Entry 7Z86 (electron microscopy, 3.40 A resolution); this record covers chains B and C of the 6 polymer chains in the assembly.

# Chain B (and C)
Molecule: Spike glycoprotein, Fibritin
Source organism: Severe acute respiratory syndrome coronavirus 2
Notes: chain C of this document is another copy of the same molecule, construct and numbering; everything in this record applies to it too
UniProtKB: chimeric construct of P0DTC2, P10104: residues 1-1208 from P0DTC2 (SPIKE_SARS2) positions 1-1208 (same numbers); residues 1211-1238 from P10104 positions 458-485 (UniProt number = residue number - 753)
Chain sequence (1260 residues; row label = number of the first residue in the row):
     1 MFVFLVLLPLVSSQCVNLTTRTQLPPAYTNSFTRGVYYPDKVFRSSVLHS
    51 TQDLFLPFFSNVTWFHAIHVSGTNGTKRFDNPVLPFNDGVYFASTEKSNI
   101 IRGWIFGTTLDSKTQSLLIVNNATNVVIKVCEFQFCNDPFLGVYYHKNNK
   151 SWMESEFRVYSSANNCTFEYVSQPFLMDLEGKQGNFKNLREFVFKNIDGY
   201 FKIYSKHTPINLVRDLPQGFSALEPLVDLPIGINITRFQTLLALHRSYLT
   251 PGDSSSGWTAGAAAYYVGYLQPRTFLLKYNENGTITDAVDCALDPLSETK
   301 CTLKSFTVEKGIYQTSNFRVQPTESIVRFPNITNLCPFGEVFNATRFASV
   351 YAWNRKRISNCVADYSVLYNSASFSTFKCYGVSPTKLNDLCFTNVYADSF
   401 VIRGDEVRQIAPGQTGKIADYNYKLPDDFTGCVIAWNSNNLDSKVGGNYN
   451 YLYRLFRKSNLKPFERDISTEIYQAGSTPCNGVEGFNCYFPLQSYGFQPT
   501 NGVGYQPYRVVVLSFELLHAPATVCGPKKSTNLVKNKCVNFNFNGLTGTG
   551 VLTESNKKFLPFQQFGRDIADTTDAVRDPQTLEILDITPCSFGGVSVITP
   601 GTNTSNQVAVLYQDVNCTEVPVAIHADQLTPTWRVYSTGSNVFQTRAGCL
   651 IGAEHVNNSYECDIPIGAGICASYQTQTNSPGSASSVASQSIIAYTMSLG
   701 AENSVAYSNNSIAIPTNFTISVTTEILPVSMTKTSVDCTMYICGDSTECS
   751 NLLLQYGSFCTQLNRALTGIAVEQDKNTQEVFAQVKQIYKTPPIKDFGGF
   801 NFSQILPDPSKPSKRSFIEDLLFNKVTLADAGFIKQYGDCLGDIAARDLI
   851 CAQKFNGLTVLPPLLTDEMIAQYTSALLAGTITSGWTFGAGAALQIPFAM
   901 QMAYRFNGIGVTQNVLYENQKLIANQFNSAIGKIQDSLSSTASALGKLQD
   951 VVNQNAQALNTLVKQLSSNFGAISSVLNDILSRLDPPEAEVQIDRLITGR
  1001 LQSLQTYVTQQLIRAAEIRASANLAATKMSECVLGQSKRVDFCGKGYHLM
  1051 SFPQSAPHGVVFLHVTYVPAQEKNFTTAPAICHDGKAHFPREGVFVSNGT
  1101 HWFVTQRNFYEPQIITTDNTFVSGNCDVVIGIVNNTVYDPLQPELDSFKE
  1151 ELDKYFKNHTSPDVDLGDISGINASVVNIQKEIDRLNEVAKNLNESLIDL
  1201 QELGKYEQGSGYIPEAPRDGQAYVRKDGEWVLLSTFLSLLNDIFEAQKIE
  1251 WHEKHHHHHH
Not modelled in the structure: 1-26, 70-81, 114-115, 144-165, 173-185, 243-262, 621-640, 677-689, 828-854, 1148-1260 (chain C: 1-26, 67-80, 144-164, 173-185, 243-263, 621-640, 677-689, 828-855, 1148-1260)
Differences from the reference sequence: engineered mutation Gly682 (Arg in P0DTC2), Ser683 (Arg in P0DTC2), Ser685 (Arg in P0DTC2), Pro986 (Lys in P0DTC2), Pro987 (Val in P0DTC2); linker (1209-1210); conflict Leu1232 (Phe479 in P10104); expression tag (1239-1260)
Disulfides: Cys131-Cys166, Cys291-Cys301, Cys336-Cys361, Cys379-Cys432, Cys391-Cys525, Cys480-Cys488, Cys538-Cys590, Cys617-Cys649, Cys662-Cys671, Cys738-Cys760, Cys743-Cys749, Cys1032-Cys1043, Cys1082-Cys1126
Covalent attachments: N-acetylglucosamine (NAG) linked to Asn61, Asn122, Asn282, Asn331, Asn343, Asn603, Asn616, Asn657, Asn709, Asn717, Asn801, Asn1074, Asn1098, Asn1134
UniProt features mapped onto this chain:
  - region: Asn280 to Cys301 (Putative superantigen), Arg403 to Asp405 (Integrin-binding motif), Asn448 to Phe456 (Immunodominant HLA epitope recognized by the CD8+), Pro681, Ala684 (Putative superantigen), Ser816 to Tyr837 (Fusion peptide 1), Lys835 to Phe855 (Fusion peptide 2), Asp1163 to Glu1202 (Heptad repeat 2)
  - site: Arg815, Ser816 (Cleavage)
  - glycosylation: Asn17 (N-linked (GlcNAc...) (complex) asparagine), Asn61 (N-linked (GlcNAc...) (hybrid) asparagine), Asn74 (N-linked (GlcNAc...) (complex) asparagine), Asn122 (N-linked (GlcNAc...) (hybrid) asparagine), Asn149 (N-linked (GlcNAc...) (complex) asparagine), Asn165 (N-linked (GlcNAc...) (complex) asparagine), Asn234 (N-linked (GlcNAc...) (high mannose) asparagine), Asn282 (N-linked (GlcNAc...) (complex) asparagine), Thr323 (O-linked (GalNAc) threonine), Ser325 (O-linked (HexNAc...) serine), Asn331 (N-linked (GlcNAc...) (complex) asparagine), Asn343 (N-linked (GlcNAc...) (complex) asparagine), Asn603 (N-linked (GlcNAc...) (hybrid) asparagine), Asn616 (N-linked (GlcNAc...) (complex) asparagine), Asn657 (N-linked (GlcNAc...) (complex) asparagine), Thr676 (O-linked (GlcNAc...) threonine), Thr678 (O-linked (GlcNAc...) threonine), Asn709 (N-linked (GlcNAc...) (high mannose) asparagine), Asn717 (N-linked (GlcNAc...) (hybrid) asparagine), Asn801 (N-linked (GlcNAc...) (hybrid) asparagine) and 6 more in UniProt

# Chain B / chain C interface
Residue-residue contacts (146; chain B residue first):
  Asp40(B) - His519(C)
  Lys41(B) - His519(C)  hydrogen bond
  Lys41(B) - Ala520(C)
  Lys41(B) - Phe562(C)
  Lys41(B) - Gln563(C)
  Lys41(B) - Gln564(C)
  Val42(B) - Gln563(C)  hydrogen bond (backbone-side chain)
  Val42(B) - Phe565(C)
  Val42(B) - Arg567(C)
  Phe43(B) - Lys558(C)
  Phe43(B) - Phe559(C)  hydrophobic
  Phe43(B) - Gln563(C)
  Phe43(B) - Phe565(C)
  Phe43(B) - Gly566(C)
  Phe43(B) - Arg567(C)
  Tyr200(B) - Asn394(C)
  Tyr200(B) - Tyr396(C)  hydrogen bond
  Tyr200(B) - Glu516(C)  hydrogen bond
  Tyr200(B) - Leu518(C)  hydrophobic
  Pro225(B) - His519(C)
  Pro225(B) - Phe562(C)
  Asp228(B) - Leu518(C)
  Asp228(B) - His519(C)
  Pro230(B) - Arg357(C)
  Ala372(B) - Lys417(C)
  Gly413(B) - Asp985(C)
  Gly413(B) - Pro987(C)
  Asp737(B) - Asn317(C)
  Met740(B) - Arg319(C)
  Met740(B) - Phe592(C)  hydrophobic
  Asp745(B) - Arg319(C)  salt bridge
  Gln755(B) - Ser968(C)
  Gln755(B) - Asn969(C)
  Gln755(B) - Phe970(C)  hydrogen bond (backbone-backbone)
  Gln755(B) - Gly971(C)
  Tyr756(B) - Gln965(C)  hydrogen bond (backbone-side chain)
  Tyr756(B) - Phe970(C)
  Gly757(B) - Gln965(C)
  Gly757(B) - Ser968(C)
  Ser758(B) - Gln965(C)  hydrogen bond (backbone-side chain)
  Phe759(B) - Gln965(C)
  Phe759(B) - Phe970(C)  hydrophobic
  Phe759(B) - Gln1002(C)
  Phe759(B) - Ser1003(C)
  Gln762(B) - Thr961(C)
  Gln762(B) - Thr1006(C)
  Gln762(B) - Gln1010(C)
  Lys786(B) - Lys1045(C)
  Gln787(B) - Ala701(C)
  Gln787(B) - Asn703(C)
  Ile788(B) - Leu699(C)  hydrophobic
  Ile788(B) - Gly700(C)
  Ile788(B) - Ala701(C)  hydrogen bond (backbone-backbone)
  Ile788(B) - Glu702(C)
  Ile788(B) - Asn703(C)  hydrogen bond (backbone-backbone)
  Tyr789(B) - Asn703(C)
  Tyr789(B) - Val705(C)  hydrophobic
  Lys790(B) - Glu702(C)  salt bridge
  Lys790(B) - Asn703(C)
  Lys790(B) - Val705(C)
  Pro792(B) - Tyr707(C)  hydrophobic
  Asp796(B) - Tyr707(C)  hydrogen bond (backbone-side chain)
  Phe797(B) - Tyr707(C)
  Phe855(B) - Phe592(C)
  Gly857(B) - Phe592(C)
  Thr859(B) - Asp614(C)
  Leu861(B) - Gln613(C)
  Pro863(B) - Ala668(C)  hydrogen bond (backbone-backbone)
  Leu864(B) - Pro665(C)  hydrophobic
  Leu864(B) - Ala668(C)
  Leu864(B) - Gly669(C)  hydrogen bond (backbone-backbone)
  Leu864(B) - Cys671(C)  hydrophobic
  Leu864(B) - Met697(C)  hydrophobic
  Leu865(B) - Met697(C)  hydrophobic
  Thr866(B) - Ala668(C)
  Thr866(B) - Gly669(C)
  Met869(B) - Gly669(C)
  Met869(B) - Met697(C)  hydrophobic
  Met869(B) - Leu699(C)
  Gln872(B) - Leu699(C)
  Tyr873(B) - Leu699(C)
  Thr883(B) - Val705(C)
  Gly889(B) - Asp1041(C)
  Gly889(B) - Lys1045(C)
  Ala890(B) - Tyr1047(C)  hydrophobic
  Ala892(B) - Glu1072(C)
  Ala893(B) - Glu1072(C)
  Leu894(B) - Ala713(C)
  Leu894(B) - Pro715(C)
  Leu894(B) - Glu1072(C)
  Gln895(B) - Ala706(C)
  Gln895(B) - Ser711(C)
  Gln895(B) - Ile712(C)
  Gln895(B) - Ala713(C)  hydrogen bond (backbone-backbone)
  Gln895(B) - Asn1074(C)  hydrogen bond
  Ile896(B) - Tyr707(C)
  Ile896(B) - Ser711(C)
  Pro897(B) - Tyr707(C)  hydrophobic
  Pro897(B) - Ser708(C)
  Pro897(B) - Asn709(C)
  Pro897(B) - Ser711(C)
  Pro897(B) - Thr1077(C)
  Phe898(B) - Tyr707(C)
  Met900(B) - Thr1077(C)
  Met900(B) - Ala1078(C)
  Met900(B) - Val1094(C)  hydrophobic
  Tyr904(B) - Val1094(C)
  Tyr904(B) - Arg1107(C)
  Asn907(B) - Arg1107(C)
  Thr912(B) - Phe1121(C)
  Gln913(B) - Pro1090(C)  hydrogen bond (side chain-backbone)
  Gln913(B) - Phe1121(C)
  Asn914(B) - Phe1121(C)
  Asn914(B) - Ser1123(C)
  Tyr917(B) - Pro1079(C)
  Tyr917(B) - Phe1089(C)  hydrophobic
  Glu918(B) - Ser1123(C)  hydrogen bond
  Glu918(B) - Val1128(C)
  Val963(B) - Ala570(C)  hydrophobic
  Ser967(B) - Ala570(C)
  Ser967(B) - Asp571(C)
  Ser975(B) - Asp571(C)
  Asn978(B) - Thr547(C)
  Asn978(B) - Gly548(C)
  Leu981(B) - Lys386(C)  hydrogen bond (backbone-side chain)
  Ser982(B) - Lys386(C)
  Ser982(B) - Thr547(C)
  Arg983(B) - Gly381(C)  hydrogen bond (side chain-backbone)
  Arg983(B) - Val382(C)
  Arg983(B) - Ser383(C)  hydrogen bond (backbone-backbone)
  Arg983(B) - Thr430(C)
  Leu984(B) - Gly381(C)
  Leu984(B) - Val382(C)
  Leu984(B) - Lys386(C)  hydrogen bond (backbone-side chain)
  Asp985(B) - Ser383(C)  hydrogen bond
  Asp985(B) - Lys386(C)  salt bridge
  Asp994(B) - Arg995(C)  salt bridge
  Gln1005(B) - Gln1002(C)  hydrogen bond
  Leu1012(B) - Ile1013(C)  hydrophobic
  Ser1030(B) - Val1040(C)
  Ser1030(B) - Asp1041(C)
  Glu1031(B) - Arg1039(C)  salt bridge
  Glu1031(B) - Val1040(C)
  Arg1039(B) - Arg1039(C)
  Glu1111(B) - Ser1123(C)
  Glu1144(B) - Leu1145(C)
Also at the interface, not in a pair above, chain B (99 interface residues in all): Tyr38, Pro39, Lys202, Glu224, Asn282, Asn370, Asp427, Ser735, Arg765, Glu773, Gln784, Asn856, Val860, Pro862, Trp886, Gln920, Leu966, Leu1001, Thr1009, Arg1019, Thr1027, Leu1034, Gly1035, Gln1113, Leu1141, Leu1145
Also at the interface, not in a pair above, chain C (110 interface residues in all): Gln314, Leu390, Tyr421, Thr549, Lys557, Leu560, Ile569, Pro589, Arg646, Ala647, Ile666, Gly667, Ile670, Ser704, Asn710, Gln957, Pro986, Glu990, Gly999, Thr1009, Glu1017, Phe1042, Gly1046, Val1122, Gly1124, Val1129, Ile1130, Leu1141, Gln1142

# Overview
99 residues of chain B and 110 residues of chain C are in contact, with 22 hydrogen bonds and 5 salt bridges.
Polar contacts include Asp745(B)-Arg319(C), Lys790(B)-Glu702(C) and Asp985(B)-Lys386(C). Covalently linked
N-acetylglucosamine: at Asn61(B), Asn122(B), Asn282(B), Asn331(B), Asn343(B) and Asn603(B) and 8 more.
Both chains are Spike glycoprotein, Fibritin (Severe acute respiratory syndrome coronavirus 2). Entry 7Z86
(CRYO-EM STRUCTURE OF SARS-COV-2 SPIKE : H11-H4 Q98R H100E nanobody complex in 1Up2Down conformation) was
determined by electron microscopy, deposited together with 7Z1A, 7Z1B, 7Z1C, 7Z1D, 7Z1E, 7Z6V and 4 further
entries.
